Entry 9EUJ (electron microscopy, 4.00 A resolution); this record covers chains A and C of the 14 polymer chains in the assembly.

[Chain A]
Protein: Baseplate wedge subunit
From: Staphylococcus phage 812
UniProt: A0A0U1UXD7 (A0A0U1UXD7_9CAUD); numbering as in UniProt (aligned over 1-234)
Sequence (234 residues; row label = number of the first residue in the row):
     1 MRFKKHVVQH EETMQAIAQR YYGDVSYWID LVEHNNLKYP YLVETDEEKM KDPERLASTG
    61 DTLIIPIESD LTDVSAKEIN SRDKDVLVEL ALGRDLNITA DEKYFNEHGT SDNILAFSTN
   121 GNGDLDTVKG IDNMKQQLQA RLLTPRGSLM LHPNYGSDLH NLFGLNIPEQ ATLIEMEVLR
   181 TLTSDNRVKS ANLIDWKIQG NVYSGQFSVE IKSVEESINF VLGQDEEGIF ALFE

[Chain C]
Protein: Baseplate component
From: Staphylococcus phage 812
UniProt: A0A0U1WF63 (A0A0U1WF63_9CAUD); residues 1-348 here = UniProt positions 1-348
Sequence (348 residues; numbered 1 to 348; the number before each row is that of its first residue):
     1 MKTRKLTNIL SKLIDKTMAG TSKITDFTPG SASRSLLEAV SLEIEQFYIL TKENIDWGIQ
    61 EGIIEAFDFQ KRQSKRAYGD VTIQFYQPLD MRMYIPAGTT FTSTRQEYPQ QFETLVDYYA
   121 EPDSTEIVVE VYCKETGVAG NVPEGTINTI ASGSSLIRSV NNEYSFNTGT KEESQEDFKR
   181 RFHSFVESRG RATNKSVRYG ALQIPDVEGV YVYEETGHIT VFAHDRNGNL SDTLKEDIID
   241 ALQDYRPSGI MLDVTGVEKE EVNVSATVTI SNKSRIGDTL QKHIESVIRS YLNNLKTSDD
   301 LIITDLIQAI MNIDDVLIYD VSFDNLDENI IVPPQGIIRA GEIKVELK
Disordered / not traced: 1

[How chain A and chain C interact]
Pairs across the interface - 32 pairs, chain A then chain C:
  Gly-93(A) with Thr-25(C)
  Arg-94(A) with Ser-22(C), hydrogen bond (side chain-backbone); Lys-23(C); Ile-24(C); Thr-25(C), hydrogen bond (backbone-side chain); Asp-26(C), hydrogen bond (backbone-backbone)
  Asp-95(A) with Asp-26(C); Ser-31(C); Ala-32(C); Ser-33(C), hydrogen bond
  Leu-96(A) with Ile-24(C), hydrophobic
  Ile-98(A) with Ala-32(C), hydrophobic
  Phe-117(A) with Ala-32(C), hydrophobic
  Asp-124(A) with Lys-23(C)
  Asn-133(A) with Asp-26(C), hydrogen bond
  Gln-137(A) with Asp-26(C), hydrogen bond
  Leu-151(A) with Glu-38(C)
  His-152(A) with Pro-29(C); Glu-38(C)
  Tyr-155(A) with Pro-29(C); Gly-30(C)
  Arg-187(A) with Asp-26(C), salt bridge; Thr-28(C)
  Phe-230(A) with Thr-25(C)
  Ala-231(A) with Met-18(C), hydrophobic; Thr-25(C)
  Leu-232(A) with Thr-25(C), hydrogen bond (backbone-backbone); Phe-27(C), hydrogen bond (backbone-backbone); Thr-28(C)
  Phe-233(A) with Ile-14(C), hydrophobic
  Glu-234(A) with Thr-28(C); Pro-29(C)
Also at the interface, not in a pair above, chain A (24 interface residues in all): Leu-90, Leu-92, Thr-127, Arg-141, Leu-149, Met-150
Also at the interface, not in a pair above, chain C (18 interface residues in all): Leu-6, Arg-34, Ser-35

[In short]
Chain A and chain C form an interface of 24 and 18 residues respectively, with 8 hydrogen bonds and 1 salt
bridge. Polar contacts include Arg-187(A)/Asp-26(C), Arg-94(A)/Ser-22(C) and Arg-94(A)/Thr-25(C).
Chain A is Baseplate wedge subunit and chain C is Baseplate component, both from Staphylococcus phage 812; the
structure, Cryo-EM structure of Staphylococcus aureus bacteriophage phi812 baseplate in the post-contraction
state - sheath initiator, wedge ..., was determined by electron microscopy.
